2P2H - chain A; structure by X-ray diffraction, 1.95 A resolution.

[Chain A]
Protein: Vascular endothelial growth factor receptor 2
From: Homo sapiens
Notes: EC 2.7.10.1; fragment: kinase domain
UniProt: P35968 (VGFR2_HUMAN); residue numbers follow UniProt; this construct covers 815-939, 990-1171
Chain sequence (314 residues; each row starts with the number of its first residue; note: 50 numbers in that range are skipped by the numbering (no residue carries them; nothing is unmodelled there)):
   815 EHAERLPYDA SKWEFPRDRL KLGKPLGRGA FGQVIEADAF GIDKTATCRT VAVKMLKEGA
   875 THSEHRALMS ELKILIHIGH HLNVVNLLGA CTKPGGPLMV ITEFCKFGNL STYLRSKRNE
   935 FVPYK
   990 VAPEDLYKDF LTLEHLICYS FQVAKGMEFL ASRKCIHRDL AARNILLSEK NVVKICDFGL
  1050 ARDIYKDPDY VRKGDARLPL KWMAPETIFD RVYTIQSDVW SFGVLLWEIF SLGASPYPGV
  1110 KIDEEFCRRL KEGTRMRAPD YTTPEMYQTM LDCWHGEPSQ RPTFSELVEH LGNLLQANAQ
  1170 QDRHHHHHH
Unresolved in the structure: 843-846, 1051-1065, 1176-1178
Differences from the reference sequence: engineered mutation A817 (Cys in P35968), T916 (Val in P35968), V990 (Glu in P35968); cloning artifact (1172); expression tag (1173-1178)
Modified / non-standard residues: Y1054 (O-phosphotyrosine; PTR); Y1059 (O-phosphotyrosine; PTR)
Swiss-Prot annotation at these positions:
  - binding site (ATP): L840 to V848, K868
  - active site: D1028 (Proton acceptor)
  - modified residue (Phosphotyrosine): Y996, Y1054, Y1059
Ligand contacts: 994 (4-(2-anilinopyridin-3-yl)-N-(3,4,5-trimethoxyphenyl)-1,3,5-triazin-2-amine): L840, V848, A866, K868, E885, L889, V899, V914, T916, E917, F918, C919, K920, F921, G922, L1035, C1045, D1046

[Summary]
Chain A binds compound 994. Curated annotation (UniProt) lists 10 ATP-binding residues and active-site residue
D1028.
Chain A is Vascular endothelial growth factor receptor 2 (Homo sapiens); the structure, Crystal structure of
the VEGFR2 kinase domain in complex with a pyridinyl-triazine inhibitor, was determined by X-ray diffraction
(same publication as 2P2I and 2P4I).
